Entry 2IGM (X-ray diffraction, 1.90 A resolution); this record covers chains B and C of the 4 polymer chains in the assembly.

[Chain B (and C)]
Name: Pyranose oxidase
Organism: Trametes ochracea
Notes: EC 1.1.3.10; chain C of this document is another copy of the same molecule, construct and numbering; everything in this record applies to it too
UniProt: Q7ZA32 (Q7ZA32_TRAOC); residue numbers follow UniProt; this construct covers 1-623
Sequence (623 residues; each row starts with the number of its first residue):
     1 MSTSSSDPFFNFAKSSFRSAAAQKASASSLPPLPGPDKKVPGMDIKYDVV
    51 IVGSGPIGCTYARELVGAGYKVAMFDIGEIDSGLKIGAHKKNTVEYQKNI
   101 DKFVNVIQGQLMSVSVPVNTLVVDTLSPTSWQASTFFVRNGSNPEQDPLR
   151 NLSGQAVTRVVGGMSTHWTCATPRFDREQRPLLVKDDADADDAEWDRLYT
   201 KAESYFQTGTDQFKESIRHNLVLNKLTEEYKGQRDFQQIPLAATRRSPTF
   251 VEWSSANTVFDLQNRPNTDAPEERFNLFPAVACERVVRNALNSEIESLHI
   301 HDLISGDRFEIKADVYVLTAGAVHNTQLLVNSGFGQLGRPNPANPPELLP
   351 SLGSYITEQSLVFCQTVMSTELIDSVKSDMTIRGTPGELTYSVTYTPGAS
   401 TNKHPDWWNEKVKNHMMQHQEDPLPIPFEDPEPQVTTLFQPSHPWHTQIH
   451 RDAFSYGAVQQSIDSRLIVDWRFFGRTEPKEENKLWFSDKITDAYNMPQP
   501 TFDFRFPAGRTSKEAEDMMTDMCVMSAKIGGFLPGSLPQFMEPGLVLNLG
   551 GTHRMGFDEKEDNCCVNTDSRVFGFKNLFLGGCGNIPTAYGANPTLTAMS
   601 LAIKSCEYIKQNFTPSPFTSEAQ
Not modelled in the structure: 1-42, 620-623
Construct notes: engineered mutation Asn-548 (His in Q7ZA32)
Covalent attachments: flavin-adenine dinucleotide (FAD) linked to His-167
Ligand contacts: FAD (flavin-adenine dinucleotide): Val-52, Gly-53, Ser-54, Gly-55, Pro-56, Ile-57, Gly-58, Phe-75, Asp-76, Ile-77, Gly-78, Ile-107, Leu-111, Thr-158, Arg-159, Val-160, Gly-162, Gly-163, Met-164, Ser-165, Trp-168, Thr-169, Cys-170, Ala-171, Val-281, Ala-282, Cys-283, Thr-319, Ala-320, Gly-321, His-324, Leu-547, Asn-548, Gly-582, Cys-583, Asn-593, Pro-594, Thr-595
Reported in the primary citation:
  - specificity-determining residues: Asp-452, Arg-472 (proposed by the authors, not directly observed)
  - mutagenesis - H167A (5-fold): decreased catalytic activity

[Chain B / chain C interface]
Pairs across the interface (36; chain B residue first):
  Thr-120(B) / Thr-120(C)  hydrogen bond
  Leu-121(B) / Leu-121(C)  hydrophobic
  Val-122(B) / Pro-148(C)  hydrophobic
  Asp-124(B) / Ser-153(C)  hydrogen bond
  Asp-124(B) / Pro-543(C)
  Thr-125(B) / Phe-540(C)
  Thr-125(B) / Met-541(C)
  Thr-125(B) / Glu-542(C)
  Ser-127(B) / Glu-516(C)  hydrogen bond
  Ser-127(B) / Phe-540(C)
  Pro-128(B) / Ser-512(C)
  Pro-128(B) / Ala-515(C)  hydrophobic
  Pro-128(B) / Phe-540(C)
  Thr-129(B) / Ser-512(C)
  Thr-129(B) / Glu-516(C)
  Ala-133(B) / Arg-505(C)
  Ser-134(B) / Leu-149(C)
  Thr-135(B) / Leu-149(C)
  Phe-136(B) / Leu-149(C)  hydrophobic
  Pro-148(B) / Val-122(C)  hydrophobic
  Leu-149(B) / Ser-134(C)
  Leu-149(B) / Thr-135(C)
  Leu-149(B) / Phe-136(C)  hydrophobic
  Ser-153(B) / Asp-124(C)  hydrogen bond
  Ser-360(B) / Pro-128(C)
  Ser-512(B) / Pro-128(C)
  Ser-512(B) / Thr-129(C)
  Ala-515(B) / Pro-128(C)  hydrophobic
  Glu-516(B) / Ser-127(C)  hydrogen bond
  Glu-516(B) / Thr-129(C)
  Phe-540(B) / Thr-125(C)
  Phe-540(B) / Ser-127(C)
  Phe-540(B) / Pro-128(C)
  Glu-542(B) / Asp-124(C)
  Glu-542(B) / Thr-125(C)
  Pro-543(B) / Asp-124(C)
Other interface residues (no listed pair), chain B (29 interface residues in all): Leu-126, Gln-132, Arg-150, Arg-505, Phe-506, Lys-513, Met-541
Other interface residues (no listed pair), chain C (27 interface residues in all): Leu-126, Ala-133, Ser-360, Phe-506, Lys-513

[Overview]
29 residues of chain B face 27 of chain C across their interface; the contacts include 5 hydrogen bonds. Polar
pairs include Thr-120(B)/Thr-120(C), Asp-124(B)/Ser-153(C) and Ser-127(B)/Glu-516(C). Flavin-adenine
dinucleotide is covalently linked to His-167(B). The paper reports that H167A of chain B reduces catalytic
activity; specificity determinants Asp-452(B) and Arg-472(B).
Chain B and chain C are both Pyranose oxidase (Trametes ochracea); the structure, Crystal structure of
recombinant pyranose 2-oxidase H548N mutant, was determined by X-ray diffraction together with 2IGK, 2IGN and
2IGO from the same study.
